9EQE - chain A; structure by X-ray diffraction, 2.70 A resolution.

== Chain A ==
Molecule: Endo-beta-1,4-glucanase D
Organism: Panus similis
Notes: EC 3.2.1.4
UniProt: A0A0S2GKZ1 (A0A0S2GKZ1_9APHY); residues 1-235 here correspond to UniProt positions 20-254 (UniProt number = residue number + 19)
Sequence (235 residues; numbered 1 to 235; the number before each row is that of its first residue):
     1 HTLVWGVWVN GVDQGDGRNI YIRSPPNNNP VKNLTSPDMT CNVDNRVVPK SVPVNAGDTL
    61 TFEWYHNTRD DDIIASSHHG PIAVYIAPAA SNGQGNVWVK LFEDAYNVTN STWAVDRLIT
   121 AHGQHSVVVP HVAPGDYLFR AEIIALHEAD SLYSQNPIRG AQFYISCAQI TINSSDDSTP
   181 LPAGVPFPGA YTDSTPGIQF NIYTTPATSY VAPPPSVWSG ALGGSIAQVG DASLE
Modified / non-standard residues: His1 (4-methyl-histidine; HIC)
Disulfides: Cys41-Cys167
Glycans and other covalent adducts: N-acetylglucosamine (NAG) linked to Asn33, Asn110
Metal / ion sites: Cu ion: His1, His78 (together with citric acid)
Curated features (UniProtKB/Swiss-Prot):
  - binding site (Cu(2+)): His1, His78, Tyr164
  - binding site ((1,4-beta-D-glucosyl)n): Val9, Val47, Val48, Asp58, Asn67, Val129, Arg140
  - binding site (O2): His147, Gln162
  - modified residue: His1 (Methylhistidine)
  - glycosylation (N-linked (GlcNAc...) asparagine): Asn33, Asn110

== Summary ==
Covalently linked N-acetylglucosamine: at Asn33 and Asn110. His1 and His78 form the Cu ion site. From UniProt:
3 Cu2+-binding residues, 7 (1,4-beta-D-glucosyl)n-binding residues and O2-binding residues His147 and Gln162.
Chain A is Endo-beta-1,4-glucanase D (Panus similis); the structure, X-ray crystal structure of LsAA9A, was
determined by X-ray diffraction together with 8S3F and 8S3L from the same study.
